Entry 5XZB (X-ray diffraction, 2.13 A resolution); this record covers chains A and F of the 3 polymer chains in the assembly.

Chain A:
Name: Cyclic GMP-AMP synthase
Source organism: Mus musculus
Notes: EC 2.7.7.86
UniProt: Q8C6L5 (CGAS_MOUSE); numbering as in UniProt (aligned over 149-505)
Amino-acid sequence (357 residues; each row starts with the number of its first residue):
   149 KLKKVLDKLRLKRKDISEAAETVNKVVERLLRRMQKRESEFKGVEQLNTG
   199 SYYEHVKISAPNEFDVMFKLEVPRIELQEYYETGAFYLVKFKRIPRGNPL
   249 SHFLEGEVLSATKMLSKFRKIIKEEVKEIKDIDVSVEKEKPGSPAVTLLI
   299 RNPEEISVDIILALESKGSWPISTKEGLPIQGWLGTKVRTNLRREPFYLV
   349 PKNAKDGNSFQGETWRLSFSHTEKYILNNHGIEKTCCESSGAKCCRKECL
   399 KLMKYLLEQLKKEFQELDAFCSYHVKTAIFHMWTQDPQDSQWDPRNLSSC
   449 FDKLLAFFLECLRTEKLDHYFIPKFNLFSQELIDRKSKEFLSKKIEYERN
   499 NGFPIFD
Ion coordination: Zn2+: His378, Cys384, Cys385, Cys392
Small-molecule neighbours: A9Y ((3R)-3-[1-(1H-benzimidazol-2-yl)-5-hydroxy-3-methyl-1H-pyrazol-4-yl]-2-benzofuran-1(3H)-one): Ala233, Arg364, Leu365, Asp416, Ala417, Cys419, Tyr421, His422, His467, Phe473, Leu475
UniProt features mapped onto this chain:
  - region: Lys372 to Lys395 (DNA-binding)
  - motif: Leu154 to Leu159 (Nuclear export signal), Asp281 to Ser291 (Nuclear localization signal)
  - binding site (GTP): Thr197, Asp307, Arg364 to Glu371
  - binding site (ATP): Ser199, Glu371, Lys402, Ser420 to Lys424
  - binding site (Mg(2+)): Glu211, Asp213, Asp307
  - binding site (2',3'-cGAMP): Asp213, Gly290, Asp307, Lys350, Arg364 to Ser366
  - binding site (Zn(2+)): His378, Cys384, Cys385, Cys392
  - site: Arg241 (Arginine-anchor), Asp307, Ile308 (Cleavage)
  - modified residue: Lys156 (N6-lactoyllysine), Glu176 (PolyADP-ribosyl glutamic acid), Ser199 (Phosphoserine), Tyr201 (Phosphotyrosine), Glu272 (5-glutamyl polyglutamate), Ser291 (Phosphoserine), Glu302 (5-glutamyl glutamate), Lys372 (N6-acetyllysine), Lys382 (N6-acetyllysine), Lys402 (N6-acetyllysine), Ser420 (Phosphoserine), Lys491 (N6-methyllysine)
  - lipidation (S-palmitoyl cysteine): Cys392, Cys393, Cys459
  - cross-link (Glycyl lysine isopeptide (Lys-Gly)): Lys217 (interchain with G-Cter in SUMO), Lys271 (interchain with G-Cter in ubiquitin), Lys335 (interchain with G-Cter in SUMO), Lys372 (interchain with G-Cter in SUMO), Lys382 (interchain with G-Cter in SUMO), Lys399 (interchain with G-Cter in ubiquitin), Lys402 (interchain with G-Cter in ubiquitin), Lys409 (interchain with G-Cter in ubiquitin), Lys410 (interchain with G-Cter in ubiquitin), Lys464 (interchain with G-Cter in SUMO)
  - mutagenesis: Lys156 (K156Q: Mimics lactylation; knockin mice show higher mortality following HSV-1 infection), Asn172 (N172K: Induces alteration of the DNA-binding surface and leads to decreased synthesis of cyclic GMP-AMP (cGAMP); when associated with L-180), Glu176 (E176A: Abolished poly-ADP-ribosylation by PARP1, stimulating interferon production in knockin mice), Arg180 (R180L: Induces alteration of the DNA-binding surface and leads to decreased synthesis of cyclic GMP-AMP (cGAMP); when associated with K-182), Gly198 (G198A: Abolishes stimulation of interferon production; when associated with A-199), Ser199 (S199A: Abolishes stimulation of interferon production; when associated with A-199), Tyr201 (Y201E: Phosphomimetic mutant; reduced translocation to the nucleus following treatment with etoposide), Glu211 to Asp213 (Abolished nucleotidyltransferase activity. Does not affect nuclear localization and tethering to chromatin), Glu211 (E211A: Abolishes ability to promote type-I interferon production), Asp213 (D213A: Abolishes ability to promote type-I interferon production), Lys217 (K217R: Reduced sumoylation), Arg222 (R222E: Impaired tethering to chromatin, leading to constitutive activation in the absence of DNA), 31 further mutagenesis entries in UniProt
Reported in the primary citation:
  - binding site for A9Y: Ala233, Arg364, Cys419, Tyr421, His422, His467, Ile470, Phe473, Leu475

Chain F:
Molecule: 14-nt DNA strand
Sequence (14 nucleotides; each row starts with the number of its first residue):
     4 CGTCTTCGGCAATT

How chain A and chain F interact:
Pairs across the interface (13; chain A residue first):
  Arg161(A) - DT8(F)  base contact
  Arg161(A) - DT9(F)  sugar contact
  Ser165(A) - DT9(F)  hydrogen bond to the phosphate
  Ser165(A) - DC10(F)  hydrogen bond to the phosphate
  Ala168(A) - DC10(F)  phosphate contact
  Ala168(A) - DG11(F)  phosphate contact
  Asn172(A) - DG11(F)  hydrogen bond to the phosphate
  Asn196(A) - DG12(F)  hydrogen bond to the phosphate
  Tyr200(A) - DC10(F)  hydrogen bond to the phosphate
  Tyr200(A) - DG11(F)  hydrogen bond to the phosphate
  Tyr201(A) - DG11(F)  phosphate contact
  Tyr201(A) - DG12(F)  phosphate contact
  Lys372(A) - DG12(F)  salt bridge to the phosphate
Other interface residues (no listed pair), chain A (9 interface residues in all): Ile164

Overview:
The interface between chain A and chain F involves 9 residues on one side and 5 on the other, with 6 hydrogen
bonds and 1 salt bridge. Polar pairs include Ser165(A)-DT9(F), Ser165(A)-DC10(F) and Asn172(A)-DG11(F). Bound
to chain A: compound A9Y. The paper reports a binding site for A9Y at Ala233(A), Arg364(A) and Cys419(A) among
others.
Chain A is Cyclic GMP-AMP synthase (Mus musculus) and chain F is a 14-nt DNA strand; the structure, Mouse cGAS
bound to the inhibitor RU365, was determined by X-ray diffraction, deposited together with 5XZE and 5XZG.
